PDB entry 1TWC | X-ray diffraction, 3.00 A resolution | chains A and H of the 10 polymer chains in the assembly

Chain A:
Name: DNA-directed RNA polymerase II largest subunit
Organism: Saccharomyces cerevisiae
Notes: EC 2.7.7.6
UniProt: P04050 (RPB1_YEAST); residues 1-1733 here = UniProt positions 1-1733
Amino-acid sequence (1733 residues; row label = number of the first residue in the row):
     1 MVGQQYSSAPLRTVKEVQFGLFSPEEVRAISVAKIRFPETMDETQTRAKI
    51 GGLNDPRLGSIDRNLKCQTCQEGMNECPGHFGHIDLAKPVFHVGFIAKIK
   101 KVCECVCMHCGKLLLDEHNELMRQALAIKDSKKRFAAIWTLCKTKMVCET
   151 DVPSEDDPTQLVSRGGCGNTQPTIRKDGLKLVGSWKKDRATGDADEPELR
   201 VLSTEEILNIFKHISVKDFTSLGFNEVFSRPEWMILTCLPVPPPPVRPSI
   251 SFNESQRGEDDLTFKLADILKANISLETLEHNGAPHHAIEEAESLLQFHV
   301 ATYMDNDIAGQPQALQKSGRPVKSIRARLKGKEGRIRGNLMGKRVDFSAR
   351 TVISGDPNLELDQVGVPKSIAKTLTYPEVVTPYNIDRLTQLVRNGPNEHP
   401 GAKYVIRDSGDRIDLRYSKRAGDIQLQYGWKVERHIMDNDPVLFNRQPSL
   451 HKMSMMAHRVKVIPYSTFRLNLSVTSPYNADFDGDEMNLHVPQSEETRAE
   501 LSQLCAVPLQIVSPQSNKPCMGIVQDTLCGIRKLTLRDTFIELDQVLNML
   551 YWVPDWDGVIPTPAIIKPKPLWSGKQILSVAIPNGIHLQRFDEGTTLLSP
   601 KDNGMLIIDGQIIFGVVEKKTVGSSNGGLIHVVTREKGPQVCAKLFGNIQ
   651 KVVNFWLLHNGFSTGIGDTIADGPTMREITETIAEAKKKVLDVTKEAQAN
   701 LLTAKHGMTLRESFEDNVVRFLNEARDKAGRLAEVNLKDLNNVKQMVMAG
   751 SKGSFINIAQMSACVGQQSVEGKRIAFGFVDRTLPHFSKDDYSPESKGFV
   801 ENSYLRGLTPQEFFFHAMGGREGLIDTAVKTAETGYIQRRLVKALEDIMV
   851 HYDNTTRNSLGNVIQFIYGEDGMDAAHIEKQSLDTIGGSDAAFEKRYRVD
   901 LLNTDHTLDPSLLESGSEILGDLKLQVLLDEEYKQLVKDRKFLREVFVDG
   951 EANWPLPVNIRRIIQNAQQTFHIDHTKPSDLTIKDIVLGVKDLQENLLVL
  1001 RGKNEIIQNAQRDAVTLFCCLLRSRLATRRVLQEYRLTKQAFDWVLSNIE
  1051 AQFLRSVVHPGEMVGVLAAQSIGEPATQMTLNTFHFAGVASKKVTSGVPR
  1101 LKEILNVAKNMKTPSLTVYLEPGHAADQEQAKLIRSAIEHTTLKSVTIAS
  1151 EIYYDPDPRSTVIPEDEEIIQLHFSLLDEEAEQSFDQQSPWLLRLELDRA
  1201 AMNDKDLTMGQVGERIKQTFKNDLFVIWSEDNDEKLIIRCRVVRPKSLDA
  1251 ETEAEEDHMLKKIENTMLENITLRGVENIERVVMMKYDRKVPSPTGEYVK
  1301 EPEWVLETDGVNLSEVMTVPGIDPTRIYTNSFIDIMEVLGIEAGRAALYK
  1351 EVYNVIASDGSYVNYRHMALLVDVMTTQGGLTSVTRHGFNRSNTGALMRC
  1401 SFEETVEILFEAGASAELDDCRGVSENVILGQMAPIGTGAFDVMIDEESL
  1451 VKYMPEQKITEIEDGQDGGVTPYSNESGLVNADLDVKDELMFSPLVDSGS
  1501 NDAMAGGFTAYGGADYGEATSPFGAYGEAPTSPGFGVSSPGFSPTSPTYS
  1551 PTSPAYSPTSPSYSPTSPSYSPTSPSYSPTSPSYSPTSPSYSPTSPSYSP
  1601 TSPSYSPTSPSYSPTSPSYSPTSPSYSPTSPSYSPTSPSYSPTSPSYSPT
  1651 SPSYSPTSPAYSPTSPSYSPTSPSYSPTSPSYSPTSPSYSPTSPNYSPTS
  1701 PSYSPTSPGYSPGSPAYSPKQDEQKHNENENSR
Not modelled in the structure: 1-2, 249-260, 306-323, 330-345, 1082-1091, 1174-1175, 1177-1186, 1244-1253, 1386-1404, 1451-1733
Metal / ion sites: Zn2+ site 1: Cys70, Cys77, His80; Zn2+ site 2: Cys107, Cys110, Cys148, Cys167; Mn2+ site 1: Asp481, Asp483, Asp485 (together with GTP); Mn2+ site 2: Asp481, Asp483 (together with GTP) (shared with 1 residue of chain B)
Small-molecule neighbours: GTP (guanosine-5'-triphosphate): Asp481, Asp483, Asp485, Lys752, Gly753
Curated features (UniProtKB/Swiss-Prot):
  - region: Pro248 to Asp260 (Lid loop), Asn306 to Lys323 (Rudder loop), Pro810 to Glu822 (Bridging helix)
  - binding site (Zn(2+)): Cys67, Cys70, Cys77, His80, Cys107, Cys110, Cys148, Cys167
  - binding site (Mg(2+)): Asp481, Asp483, Asp485
  - modified residue: Thr1471 (Phosphothreonine)
  - cross-link (Glycyl lysine isopeptide (Lys-Gly)): Lys695 (interchain with G-Cter in ubiquitin), Lys1246 (interchain with G-Cter in ubiquitin), Lys1350 (interchain with G-Cter in ubiquitin)
  - natural variant: Ser1653 to Pro1659 (deletion: In strain: A364A)
  - mutagenesis: Lys1246 (K1246R: Impairs ubiquitination during transcription stress)

Chain H:
Name: DNA-directed RNA polymerases I, II, and III 14.5 kDa polypeptide
Organism: Saccharomyces cerevisiae
Notes: EC 2.7.7.6
UniProt: P20436 (RPB8_YEAST); residues 1-146 here = UniProt positions 1-146
Amino-acid sequence (146 residues; row label = number of the first residue in the row):
     1 MSNTLFDDIFQVSEVDPGRYNKVCRIEAASTTQDQCKLTLDINVELFPVA
    51 AQDSLTVTIASSLNLEDTPANDSSATRSWRPPQAGDRSLADDYDYVMYGT
   101 AYKFEEVSKDLIAVYYSFGGLLMRLEGNYRNLNNLKQENAYLLIRR
Not modelled in the structure: 1, 64-75
Curated features (UniProtKB/Swiss-Prot):
  - region: Asp16 to Thr39 (Non-specific ssDNA binding)
  - modified residue: Ser2 (N-acetylserine), Thr68 (Phosphothreonine)

Interface between chain A and chain H:
Contacting residue pairs - 63 pairs, chain A then chain H:
  Arg537(A) - Tyr20(H)
  Arg537(A) - Arg25(H)
  Arg537(A) - Asp41(H)  salt bridge
  Arg537(A) - Gly120(H)  hydrogen bond (side chain-backbone)
  Arg537(A) - Leu121(H)
  Arg537(A) - Leu122(H)
  Asp538(A) - Tyr20(H)
  Asp538(A) - Asn21(H)
  Asp538(A) - Lys22(H)
  Asp538(A) - Val23(H)
  Phe540(A) - Val23(H)  hydrophobic
  Phe540(A) - Asn43(H)
  Leu543(A) - Trp79(H)  hydrophobic
  Gly558(A) - Ser78(H)
  Val559(A) - Ser78(H)
  Ile560(A) - Ser78(H)  hydrogen bond (backbone-side chain)
  Ile560(A) - Trp79(H)
  Thr562(A) - Trp79(H)
  Thr562(A) - Tyr98(H)
  Pro563(A) - Trp79(H)
  Pro563(A) - Tyr98(H)
  Ala564(A) - Met97(H)
  Ala564(A) - Tyr98(H)  hydrogen bond (backbone-backbone)
  Ala564(A) - Phe118(H)
  Ala564(A) - Gly119(H)
  Ile565(A) - Leu46(H)  hydrophobic
  Ile565(A) - Val96(H)
  Ile566(A) - Val96(H)  hydrogen bond (backbone-backbone)
  Ile566(A) - Tyr98(H)  hydrophobic
  Lys567(A) - Asn43(H)
  Lys567(A) - Phe47(H)
  Lys567(A) - Asp94(H)
  Lys567(A) - Tyr95(H)  hydrogen bond
  Lys567(A) - Val96(H)  hydrogen bond (backbone-backbone)
  Pro568(A) - Leu46(H)
  Pro568(A) - Asp94(H)
  Pro570(A) - Trp79(H)  hydrophobic
  Leu571(A) - Asn43(H)
  Leu571(A) - Leu46(H)  hydrophobic
  Trp572(A) - Trp79(H)  hydrophobic
  Ser573(A) - Gly119(H)  hydrogen bond (side chain-backbone)
  Gln576(A) - Gly119(H)
  Leu597(A) - Tyr102(H)  hydrogen bond (backbone-side chain)
  Leu597(A) - Tyr115(H)
  Leu598(A) - Arg25(H)  hydrogen bond (backbone-side chain)
  Leu598(A) - Tyr115(H)  hydrophobic
  Leu598(A) - Met123(H)
  Leu598(A) - Arg124(H)
  Pro600(A) - Arg25(H)
  Lys601(A) - Tyr20(H)
  Asp602(A) - Tyr20(H)
  Ile608(A) - Tyr102(H)  hydrophobic
  Ile613(A) - Tyr102(H)  hydrophobic
  Ile613(A) - Ser117(H)  hydrogen bond (backbone-side chain)
  Ile613(A) - Gly120(H)
  Ile613(A) - Leu122(H)
  Phe614(A) - Leu122(H)  hydrophobic
  Lys738(A) - Arg19(H)
  Asp739(A) - Arg19(H)  salt bridge
  Asp974(A) - Lys136(H)
  His975(A) - Phe104(H)
  His975(A) - Lys136(H)
  Thr976(A) - Lys136(H)
Also at the interface, not in a pair above, chain A (38 interface residues in all): Pro561, Lys569, Lys575, Ser599, Leu606, Leu737
Also at the interface, not in a pair above, chain H (33 interface residues in all): Thr39, Arg77, Thr100, Tyr141

Summary:
Chain A and chain H form an interface of 38 and 33 residues respectively; the contacts include 10 hydrogen
bonds and 2 salt bridges. Among the polar pairs are Arg537(A)-Asp41(H), Asp739(A)-Arg19(H) and
Arg537(A)-Gly120(H). Chain A binds GTP.
Here chain A is DNA-directed RNA polymerase II largest subunit and chain H is DNA-directed RNA polymerases I,
II, and III 14.5 kDa polypeptide, both from Saccharomyces cerevisiae. Entry 1TWC (RNA polymerase II complexed
with GTP) was determined by X-ray diffraction (same publication as 1R9S, 1R9T, 1TWA, 1TWF, 1TWG and 1TWH).
